PDB entry 5D2L | X-ray diffraction, 3.51 A resolution | chains A and B of the 5 polymer chains in the assembly

# Chain A
Name: HLA class I histocompatibility antigen, A-2 alpha chain
Organism: Homo sapiens
UniProt: P01892 (1A02_HUMAN); residues 1-275 here correspond to UniProt positions 25-299 (UniProt number = residue number + 24)
Chain sequence (276 residues; each row starts with the number of its first residue; numbering starts at 0):
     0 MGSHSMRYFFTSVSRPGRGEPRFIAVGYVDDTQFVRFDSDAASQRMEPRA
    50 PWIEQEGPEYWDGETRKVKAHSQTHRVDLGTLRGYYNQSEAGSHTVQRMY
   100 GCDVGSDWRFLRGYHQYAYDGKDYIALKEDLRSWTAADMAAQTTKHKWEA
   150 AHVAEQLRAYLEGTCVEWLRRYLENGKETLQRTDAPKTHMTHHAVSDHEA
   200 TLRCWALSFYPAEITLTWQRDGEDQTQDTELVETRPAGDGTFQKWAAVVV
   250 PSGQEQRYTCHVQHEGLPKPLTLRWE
Disordered / not traced: 0-1
Sequence notes: initiating methionine (0)
Disulfides: Cys101-Cys164, Cys203-Cys259

# Chain B
Name: Beta-2-microglobulin
Organism: Homo sapiens
UniProt: P61769 (B2MG_HUMAN); residues 1-99 here correspond to UniProt positions 21-119 (UniProt number = residue number + 20)
Chain sequence (100 residues; numbered 0 to 99; the number before each row is that of its first residue; numbering starts at 0):
     0 MIQRTPKIQVYSRHPAENGKSNFLNCYVSGFHPSDIEVDLLKNGERIEKV
    50 EHSDLSFSKDWSFYLLYYTEFTPTEKDEYACRVNHVTLSQPKIVKWDRDM
Disordered / not traced: 0
Sequence notes: initiating methionine (0)
Disulfides: Cys25-Cys80
Curated features (UniProtKB/Swiss-Prot):
  - modified residue: Gln2 (Pyrrolidone carboxylic acid)
  - glycosylation: Ile1 (N-linked (Glc) (glycation) isoleucine), Lys19 (N-linked (Glc) (glycation) lysine), Lys41 (N-linked (Glc) (glycation) lysine), Lys48 (N-linked (Glc) (glycation) lysine), Lys58 (N-linked (Glc) (glycation) lysine), Lys91 (N-linked (Glc) (glycation) lysine), Lys94 (N-linked (Glc) (glycation) lysine)

# Chain A / chain B interface
Pairs across the interface - 44 pairs, chain A then chain B:
  Phe8(A) - Phe56(B)
  Phe9(A) - Phe56(B)
  Thr10(A) - Leu54(B)
  Thr10(A) - Phe56(B)
  Thr10(A) - Phe62(B)
  Val12(A) - Ser33(B)
  Ile23(A) - Leu54(B)  hydrophobic
  Val25(A) - Leu54(B)
  Tyr27(A) - Ser55(B)
  Tyr27(A) - Tyr63(B)
  Gln32(A) - Asp53(B)  hydrogen bond
  Arg35(A) - Asp53(B)  salt bridge
  Arg48(A) - Asp53(B)  salt bridge
  Thr94(A) - His31(B)
  Gln96(A) - His31(B)
  Gln96(A) - Trp60(B)
  Gln96(A) - Phe62(B)
  Arg97(A) - Phe56(B)
  Ala117(A) - Trp60(B)
  Asp119(A) - Ile1(B)
  Asp119(A) - His31(B)
  Gly120(A) - Ile1(B)
  Gly120(A) - His31(B)  hydrogen bond (backbone-side chain)
  Gly120(A) - Trp60(B)
  Lys121(A) - Ile1(B)
  Asp122(A) - Trp60(B)  hydrogen bond
  Arg202(A) - Asp98(B)  hydrogen bond (side chain-backbone)
  Arg202(A) - Met99(B)
  Trp204(A) - Asp98(B)
  Trp204(A) - Met99(B)
  Leu206(A) - Pro14(B)
  Glu232(A) - Lys6(B)
  Glu232(A) - Gln8(B)
  Glu232(A) - Tyr26(B)
  Glu232(A) - Ser28(B)  hydrogen bond
  Arg234(A) - Gln8(B)  hydrogen bond
  Arg234(A) - Tyr10(B)
  Arg234(A) - Met99(B)
  Pro235(A) - Tyr10(B)  hydrogen bond (backbone-side chain)
  Pro235(A) - Tyr26(B)
  Gly237(A) - Arg12(B)
  Gln242(A) - Tyr10(B)
  Gln242(A) - Arg12(B)  hydrogen bond (side chain-backbone)
  Trp244(A) - Met99(B)  hydrophobic
Also at the interface, not in a pair above, chain A (34 interface residues in all): Arg21, Met98, Gln115, Tyr116, Val231, Thr233, Ala236
Also at the interface, not in a pair above, chain B (27 interface residues in all): Val9, Ser11, Asn24, Pro32, His51, Lys58, Leu65, Tyr67

# Overview
The interface between chain A and chain B involves 34 residues on one side and 27 on the other; the contacts
include 8 hydrogen bonds and 2 salt bridges. Polar contacts include Arg35(A)-Asp53(B), Arg48(A)-Asp53(B) and
Gln32(A)-Asp53(B).
Chain A is HLA class I histocompatibility antigen, A-2 alpha chain and chain B is Beta-2-microglobulin, both
from Homo sapiens; the structure, Crystal structure of TCR C7 in complex with HCMV NLV epitope presented by
HLA-A2, was determined by X-ray diffraction together with 5D2N from the same study.
